PDB entry 9B9F | X-ray diffraction, 3.00 A resolution | chains B and C of the 5 polymer chains in the assembly

# Chain B
Protein: Transforming growth factor beta-3 triple mutant
Organism: Homo sapiens
UniProt: P10600 (TGFB3_HUMAN); residue numbers follow UniProt; this construct covers 301-412
Sequence (112 residues; each row starts with the number of its first residue):
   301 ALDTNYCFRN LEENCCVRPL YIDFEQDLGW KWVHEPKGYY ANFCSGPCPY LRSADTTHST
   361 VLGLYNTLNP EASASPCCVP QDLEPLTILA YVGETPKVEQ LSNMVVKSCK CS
Differences from the reference sequence: engineered mutation E325 (Arg in P10600), A390 (Tyr in P10600), E394 (Arg in P10600)
Cystine bridges: C307-C316, C315-C378, C344-C409, C348-C411
Reported in the primary citation:
  - specificity-determining residues: E399, L401, S402, N403 (by similarity / conservation)

# Chain C
Protein: Transforming growth factor beta receptor type-1
Organism: Homo sapiens
Notes: EC 2.7.11.30
UniProt: P36897 (TGFR1_HUMAN); residues 29-113 here correspond to UniProt positions 31-115 (UniProt number = residue number + 2)
Sequence (87 residues; numbered 27 to 113; the number before each row is that of its first residue):
    27 GSATALQCFC HLCTKDNFTC VTDGLCFVSV TETTDKVIHN SMCIAEIDLI PRDRPFVCAP
    87 SSKTGSVTTT YCCNQDHCNK IELPTTV
Not modelled in the structure: 27-30, 108-113
Differences from the reference sequence: expression tag (27-28)
Curated features (UniProtKB/Swiss-Prot):
  - glycosylation: N43 (N-linked (GlcNAc...) asparagine)
Cystine bridges: C34-C52, C36-C39, C46-C69, C84-C98, C99-C104

# Interface between chain B and chain C
Residue-residue contacts (17):
  A301(B) with L38(C), hydrogen bond (backbone-backbone)
  L302(B) with L38(C), hydrophobic
  D303(B) with T40(C); K41(C)
  N305(B) with T40(C); K41(C)
  Y306(B) with H37(C); L38(C); T40(C)
  Y350(B) with F82(C); V83(C)
  L351(B) with F53(C), hydrophobic; M68(C); V83(C), hydrophobic
  S353(B) with L38(C)
  T360(B) with F82(C)
  L364(B) with K89(C)
Interface residues without a listed pair, chain B (12 interface residues in all): T357, L368
Interface residues without a listed pair, chain C (10 interface residues in all): I76

# Overview
Chain B and chain C form an interface of 12 and 10 residues respectively; the contacts include 1 hydrogen
bond. Its one hydrogen bond, A301(B)-L38(C), is backbone to backbone. The paper reports specificity
determinants E399(B), L401(B) and S402(B) among others.
Here chain B is Transforming growth factor beta-3 triple mutant and chain C is Transforming growth factor beta
receptor type-1, both from Homo sapiens. Entry 9B9F (Zebrafish Betaglycan Orphan Domain (zfBGo) in complex
with TGF-B3 and extracellular domains of TGFBRI and TGFBRII) was determined by X-ray diffraction together with
9FDY, 9FK5, 9FKP and 8DC0 from the same study.
